PDB entry 6SJB | electron microscopy, 3.70 A resolution | chains D and X of the 4 polymer chains in the assembly

Chain D:
Name: RecBCD enzyme subunit RecD
Organism: Escherichia coli
Notes: EC 3.1.11.5
UniProt: A0A061K747 (A0A061K747_ECOLX); numbering as in UniProt (aligned over 1-608)
Sequence (608 residues; row label = number of the first residue in the row):
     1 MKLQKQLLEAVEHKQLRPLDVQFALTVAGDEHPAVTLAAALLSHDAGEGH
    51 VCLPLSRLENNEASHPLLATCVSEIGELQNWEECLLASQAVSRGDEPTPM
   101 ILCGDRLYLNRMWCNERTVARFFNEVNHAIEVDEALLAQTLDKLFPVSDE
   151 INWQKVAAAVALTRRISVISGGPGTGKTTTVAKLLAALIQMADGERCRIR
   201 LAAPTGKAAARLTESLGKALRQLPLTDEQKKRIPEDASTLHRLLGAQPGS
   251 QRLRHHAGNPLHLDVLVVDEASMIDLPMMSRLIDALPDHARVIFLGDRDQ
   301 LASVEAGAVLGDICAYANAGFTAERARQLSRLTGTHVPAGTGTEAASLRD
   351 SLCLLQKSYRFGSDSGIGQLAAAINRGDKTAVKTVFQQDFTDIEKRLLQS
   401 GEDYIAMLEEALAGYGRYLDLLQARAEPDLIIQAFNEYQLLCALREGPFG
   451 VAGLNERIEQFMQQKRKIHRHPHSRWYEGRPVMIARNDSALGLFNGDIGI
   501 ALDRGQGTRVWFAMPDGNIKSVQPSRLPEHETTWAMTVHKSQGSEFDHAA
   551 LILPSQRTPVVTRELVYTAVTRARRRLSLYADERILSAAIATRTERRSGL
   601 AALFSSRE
Unresolved in the structure: 1-9, 607-608

Chain X:
Molecule: DNA fork substrate
Sequence (85 nucleotides; each row starts with the number of its first residue; note: 5 numbers in that range are skipped by the numbering (no residue carries them; nothing is unmodelled there)):
     1 TTTTTTTTTTTTTTTGAGCGACTGCACTACAAC
    39 AGAACCATGGTTCTGTTGTAGTGCAGTCGCTCTTTTTTTTGCTGGTGGTT
    89 TT
Unresolved in the structure: 1-3, 39-52

Interface between chain D and chain X:
Residue-residue contacts (35):
  Glu12(D) - DT4(X)  base contact
  Pro204(D) - DT8(X)  phosphate contact
  Thr205(D) - DT7(X)  phosphate contact
  Thr205(D) - DT8(X)  phosphate contact
  Gly206(D) - DT8(X)  phosphate contact
  Thr239(D) - DT8(X)  sugar contact
  Thr239(D) - DT9(X)  hydrogen bond to the phosphate
  His241(D) - DT8(X)  hydrogen bond to the base
  Arg242(D) - DT9(X)  sugar contact
  Arg242(D) - DT10(X)  salt bridge to the phosphate
  Ala246(D) - DT9(X)  sugar contact
  Gln247(D) - DT9(X)  base contact
  Gln247(D) - DT11(X)  base contact
  Pro248(D) - DT9(X)  base contact
  Pro248(D) - DT10(X)  base contact
  Val304(D) - DT6(X)  base contact
  Val304(D) - DT7(X)  base contact
  Glu305(D) - DT7(X)  hydrogen bond to the base
  Ala443(D) - DT5(X)  sugar contact
  Leu444(D) - DT4(X)  phosphate contact
  Leu444(D) - DT5(X)  phosphate contact
  Arg445(D) - DT5(X)  hydrogen bond to the phosphate
  Arg445(D) - DT6(X)  salt bridge to the phosphate
  Arg486(D) - DT8(X)  base contact
  Asn487(D) - DT8(X)  phosphate contact
  Asn487(D) - DT9(X)  phosphate contact
  Asn495(D) - DT7(X)  hydrogen bond to the phosphate
  Asn495(D) - DT8(X)  hydrogen bond to the phosphate
  Thr537(D) - DT5(X)  phosphate contact
  Thr537(D) - DT6(X)  hydrogen bond to the phosphate
  His539(D) - DT5(X)  base contact
  His539(D) - DT6(X)  sugar contact
  Lys540(D) - DT7(X)  salt bridge to the phosphate
  Thr558(D) - DT4(X)  phosphate contact
  Val560(D) - DT4(X)  sugar contact
Also at the interface, not in a pair above, chain D (29 interface residues in all): Gly47, Glu48, Arg254, Ser489, Arg557, Pro559

Summary:
29 residues of chain D and 8 residues of chain X are in contact; the contacts include 7 hydrogen bonds and 3
salt bridges. Polar pairs include His241(D)-DT8(X), Glu305(D)-DT7(X) and Thr239(D)-DT9(X).
Here chain D is RecBCD enzyme subunit RecD (Escherichia coli) and chain X is DNA fork substrate. Entry 6SJB
(Cryo-EM structure of the RecBCD Chi recognised complex) was determined by electron microscopy (same
publication as 6SJE, 6SJF, 6SJG, 6T2U and 6T2V).
